PDB entry 4ASW | solution NMR | chains B and C of the 3 polymer chains in the assembly

Chain B:
Name: Small glutamine-rich tetratricopeptide repeat-containing protein 2
From: Saccharomyces cerevisiae
Notes: fragment: dimerisation domain, residues 1-78
Reference sequence: Q12118 (SGT2_YEAST); residues 15-92 here correspond to UniProt positions 1-78 (UniProt number = residue number - 14)
Amino-acid sequence (92 residues; numbered 1 to 92; the number before each row is that of its first residue):
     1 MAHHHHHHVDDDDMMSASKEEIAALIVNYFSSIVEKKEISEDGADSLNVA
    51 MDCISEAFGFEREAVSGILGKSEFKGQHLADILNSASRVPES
Not modelled in the structure: 1-13
Differences from the reference sequence: expression tag (1-14)
What the authors report for this chain:
  - mutagenesis - F30Y: unchanged binding to Ubiquitin-like protein MDY2 (chain C)

Chain C:
Name: Ubiquitin-like protein MDY2
From: Saccharomyces cerevisiae
Reference sequence: Q12285 (MDY2_YEAST); residues 16-98 here correspond to UniProt positions 70-152 (UniProt number = residue number + 54)
Amino-acid sequence (83 residues; numbered 16 to 98; the number before each row is that of its first residue):
    16 DNAAVHLTLKKIQAPKFSIEHDFSPSDTILQIKQHLISEEKASHISEIKL
    66 LLKGKVLHDNLFLSDLKVTPANSTITVMIKPNP
Not modelled in the structure: 16, 98

Chain B / chain C interface:
Residue-residue contacts - 17 pairs, chain B then chain C:
  Glu41(B) - Lys31(C)
  Asp42(B) - Ile27(C)
  Asp42(B) - Ala29(C)
  Asp42(B) - Lys31(C)
  Asp45(B) - Lys25(C)
  Asp45(B) - Ile27(C)
  Asp45(B) - Lys31(C)
  Ser46(B) - Ile27(C)
  Val49(B) - Thr91(C)
  Asp52(B) - Lys68(C)
  Asp52(B) - Gly69(C)
  Cys53(B) - Leu66(C)
  Cys53(B) - Gly69(C)
  Glu56(B) - Lys68(C)
  Glu56(B) - Gly69(C)
  Glu56(B) - Lys70(C)
  Glu61(B) - Lys68(C)
Also at the interface, not in a pair above, chain C (10 interface residues in all): Gln28
From the paper, about this interface:
  - residue pairs: Asp45(B)-Lys25(C), Asp45(B)-Lys31(C), Val49(B)-Thr91(C) (hydrophobic contact), Asp52(B)-Lys68(C), Glu56(B)-Lys70(C)
  - hot spots on chain B (mutagenesis) - D45R (35x): decreased binding to Ubiquitin-like protein MDY2 (chain C)

Summary:
9 residues of chain B and 10 residues of chain C are in contact. The authors report contacts between Asp45(B)
and Lys25(C), Asp45(B) and Lys31(C) and Asp52(B) and Lys68(C) among others; a hydrophobic contact between
Val49(B) and Thr91(C). From the paper: D45R of chain B reduces binding to Ubiquitin-like protein MDY2 (chain
C); F30Y of chain B leaves binding to Ubiquitin-like protein MDY2 (chain C) unchanged.
Here chain B is Small glutamine-rich tetratricopeptide repeat-containing protein 2 and chain C is
Ubiquitin-like protein MDY2, both from Saccharomyces cerevisiae. Entry 4ASW (Structure of the complex between
the N-terminal dimerisation domain of Sgt2 and the UBL domain of ...) was determined by solution NMR.
